Entry 9BNM (electron microscopy, 3.97 A resolution); this record covers chains A and H of the 8 polymer chains in the assembly.

== Chain A ==
Protein: Envelope glycoprotein Gp120
Organism: Human immunodeficiency virus 1
UniProtKB: Q2N0S6 (Q2N0S6_9HIV1); the construct lacks a stretch of the UniProt sequence and is renumbered around it, so the offset changes along the chain: 31-136 = UniProt 30-135; 145-184 = UniProt 136-175; 187-309 = UniProt 186-308; 312-323 = UniProt 309-320; 2 more segments
Chain sequence (476 residues; row label = number of the first residue in the row; note: 26 numbers in that range are skipped by the numbering (no residue carries them; nothing is unmodelled there); a row labelled like 184A-184J holds insertion residues (184A, then the next letters in order)):
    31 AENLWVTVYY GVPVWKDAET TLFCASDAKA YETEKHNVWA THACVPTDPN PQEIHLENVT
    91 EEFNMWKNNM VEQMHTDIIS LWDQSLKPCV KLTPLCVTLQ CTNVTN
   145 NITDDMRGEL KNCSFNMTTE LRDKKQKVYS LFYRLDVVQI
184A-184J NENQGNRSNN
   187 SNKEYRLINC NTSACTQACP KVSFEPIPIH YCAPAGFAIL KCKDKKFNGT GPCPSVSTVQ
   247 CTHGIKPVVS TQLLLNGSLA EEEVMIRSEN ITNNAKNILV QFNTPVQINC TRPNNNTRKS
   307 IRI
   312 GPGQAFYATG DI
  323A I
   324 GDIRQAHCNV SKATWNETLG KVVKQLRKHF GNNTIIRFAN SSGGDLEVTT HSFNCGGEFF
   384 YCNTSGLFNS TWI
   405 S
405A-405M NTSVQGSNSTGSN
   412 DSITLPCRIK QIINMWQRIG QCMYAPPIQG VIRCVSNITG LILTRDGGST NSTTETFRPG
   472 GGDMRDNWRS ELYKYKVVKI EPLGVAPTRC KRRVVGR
Not modelled in the structure: 31-32, 58-65, 145-150, 184A-184J, 405A-405M, 506-508
Differences from the reference sequence: engineered mutation Cys-201 (Ile200 in Q2N0S6), Asn-332 (Thr330 in Q2N0S6), Cys-433 (Ala430 in Q2N0S6), Cys-501 (Ala498 in Q2N0S6)
Disulfide bonds: Cys-54/Cys-74, Cys-119/Cys-205, Cys-126/Cys-196, Cys-131/Cys-157, Cys-201/Cys-433, Cys-218/Cys-247, Cys-228/Cys-239, Cys-296/Cys-331, Cys-378/Cys-445, Cys-385/Cys-418
Covalently attached groups: N-acetylglucosamine (NAG) linked to Asn-88, Asn-133, Asn-156, Asn-197, Asn-234, Asn-276, Asn-295, Asn-301, Asn-332, Asn-339, Asn-355, Asn-363, Asn-386, Asn-392, Asn-448; glycan linked to Asn-160, Asn-262

== Chain H ==
Protein: 47715-a.01 heavy chain
Organism: Macaca mulatta
Chain sequence (245 residues; row label = number of the first residue in the row; a row labelled like 52A-52B holds insertion residues (52A, then the next letters in order)):
     1 EVQVVESGGG LVQPGGSLRL SCAASGFTFS HVWMNWVRQA PGKGLEWVAR IK
52A-52B TK
    53 GEGGAHYAAS VKDRFSVSRD EAKNTAYLQM
82A-82C NSL
    83 KIEDTAVYHC KVDGSIVV
100A-100O DEGFDYYIDAIEKGF
   101 VVWGPGVQVT VSSASTKGPS VFPLAPSSRS TSESTAALGC LVKDYFPEPV TVSWNSGSLT
   161 SGVHTFPAVL QSSGLYSLSS VVTVPSSSLG TQTYVCNVNH KPSNTKVDKR VEIKTCGGGL
   221 EVLFQ
Not modelled in the structure: 54-55, 114-225
Modified / non-standard residues: Tyr-100F (O-sulfo-L-tyrosine; TYS)
Disulfide bonds: Cys-22/Cys-92
Reported in the primary citation:
  - post-translational modification sites: Tyr-100F

== Interface between chain A and chain H ==
Pairs across the interface (6):
  Arg-166(A) / Tyr-100F(H)
  Arg-166(A) / Tyr-100G(H)  hydrogen bond
  Asp-167(A) / Tyr-100G(H)
  Asp-167(A) / Ile-100H(H)
  Lys-169(A) / Asp-100A(H)  salt bridge
  Lys-169(A) / Phe-100D(H)
Interface residues without a listed pair, chain A (5 interface residues in all): Thr-162, Lys-168
The authors on this interface:
  - specific contacts: Phe-100D(H)/Lys-169(A)
  - epitope / paratope residues, chain A: Arg-166(A), Lys-169(A)
  - epitope / paratope residues, chain H: Asp-100A(H), Phe-100D(H)

== Overview ==
The chain A/chain H interface involves 5 residues from each chain, with 1 hydrogen bond and 1 salt bridge.
Polar pairs include Lys-169(A)/Asp-100A(H) and Arg-166(A)/Tyr-100G(H). The authors report a contact between
Phe-100D(H) and Lys-169(A). The paper reports epitope/paratope residues Arg-166(A), Lys-169(A) and Asp-100A(H)
among others; a modification site at Tyr-100F(H).
Chain A is Envelope glycoprotein Gp120 (Human immunodeficiency virus 1) and chain H is 47715-a.01 heavy chain
(Macaca mulatta); the structure, Cryo-EM structure of rhesus antibody 44715-a.01 in complex with HIV-1 Env
BG505 DS-SOSIP, was determined by electron microscopy (same publication as 9BNK, 9BNP, 9BTH, 9BTI, 9BTJ, 9BTL
and 9BTV).
